8Z4L - chains H and N of the 14 polymer chains in the assembly; structure by electron microscopy, 2.85 A resolution.

Chain H:
Name: a protein
Amino-acid sequence (609 residues; numbered 1 to 609; the number before each row is that of its first residue):
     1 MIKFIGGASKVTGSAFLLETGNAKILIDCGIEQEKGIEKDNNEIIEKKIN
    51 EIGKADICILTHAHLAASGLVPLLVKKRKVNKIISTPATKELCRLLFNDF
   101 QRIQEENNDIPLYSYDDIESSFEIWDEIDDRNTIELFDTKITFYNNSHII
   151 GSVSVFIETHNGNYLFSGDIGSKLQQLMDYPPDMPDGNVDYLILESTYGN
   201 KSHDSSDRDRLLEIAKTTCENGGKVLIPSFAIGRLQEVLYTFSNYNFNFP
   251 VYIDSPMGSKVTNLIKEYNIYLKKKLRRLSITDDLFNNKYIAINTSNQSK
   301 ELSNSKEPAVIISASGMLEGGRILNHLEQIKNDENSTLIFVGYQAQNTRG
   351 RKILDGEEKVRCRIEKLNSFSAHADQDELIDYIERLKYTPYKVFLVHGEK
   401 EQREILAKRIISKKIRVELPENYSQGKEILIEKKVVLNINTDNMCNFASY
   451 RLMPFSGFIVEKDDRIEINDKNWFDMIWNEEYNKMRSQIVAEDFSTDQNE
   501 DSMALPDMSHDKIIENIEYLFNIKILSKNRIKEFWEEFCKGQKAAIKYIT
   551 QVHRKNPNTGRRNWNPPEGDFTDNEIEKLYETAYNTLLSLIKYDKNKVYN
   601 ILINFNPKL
Disordered / not traced: 7-11, 34-40, 199-205, 280-283, 307, 356-359, 424-427, 483-503
Ion coordination: Zn2+: His62, His64, His148, Asp169

Chain N:
Molecule: 60-nt RNA strand
Sequence (60 nucleotides; numbered -19 to 40; the number before each row is that of its first residue; numbers below 1 keep their minus sign (G-19 is residue -19)):
   -19 GAACAGAAGAACACCUAAACGCGAAGCGCACCUAAUUUCGAAUCCAGCAU
    31 GAGAAGCUAA
Disordered / not traced: -19 to -17, -11 to 2, 38-40

Interface between chain H and chain N:
Pairs across the interface (66):
  Gln33(H) - A-15(N)  base contact
  His64(H) - A-15(N)  salt bridge to the phosphate
  His64(H) - G-14(N)  salt bridge to the phosphate
  Leu65(H) - G-14(N)  hydrogen bond to the phosphate
  Leu96(H) - G-14(N)  phosphate contact
  Asp99(H) - G-14(N)  sugar contact
  Asp99(H) - A-13(N)  sugar contact
  Phe100(H) - G-14(N)  base contact
  Arg102(H) - A-13(N)  sugar contact
  Arg102(H) - A-12(N)  sugar contact
  Ile103(H) - G-14(N)  base contact
  Ile103(H) - A-13(N)  base contact
  His148(H) - A-15(N)  salt bridge to the phosphate
  Tyr198(H) - C-16(N)  sugar contact
  Ser229(H) - A-13(N)  phosphate contact
  Phe230(H) - C-16(N)  phosphate contact
  Phe230(H) - A-15(N)  sugar contact
  Phe230(H) - A-13(N)  phosphate contact
  Ala231(H) - A-13(N)  hydrogen bond to the phosphate
  Ile232(H) - G-14(N)  phosphate contact
  Arg234(H) - C-16(N)  salt bridge to the phosphate
  Ser255(H) - A-12(N)  hydrogen bond to the phosphate
  Pro256(H) - A-12(N)  phosphate contact
  Met257(H) - A-13(N)  phosphate contact
  Met257(H) - A-12(N)  hydrogen bond to the phosphate
  Gly258(H) - A-12(N)  phosphate contact
  Asn294(H) - A5(N)  hydrogen bond to the phosphate
  Thr295(H) - A4(N)  phosphate contact
  Asn297(H) - A4(N)  phosphate contact
  Ala314(H) - A-13(N)  sugar contact
  Ala314(H) - A-12(N)  phosphate contact
  Ser315(H) - A-13(N)  base contact
  Gly316(H) - A-13(N)  hydrogen bond to the phosphate
  Met317(H) - A-15(N)  sugar contact
  Glu319(H) - A-13(N)  base contact
  Gly320(H) - A-13(N)  sugar contact
  Gly320(H) - A-12(N)  base contact
  Gly321(H) - A-13(N)  phosphate contact
  Gly321(H) - A-12(N)  hydrogen bond to the base
  Arg322(H) - A-12(N)  hydrogen bond to the phosphate
  Leu324(H) - A-12(N)  base contact
  Asn325(H) - A-12(N)  base contact
  Gly342(H) - C-16(N)  phosphate contact
  Tyr343(H) - C-16(N)  stacking on the base
  Ala345(H) - A-15(N)  base contact
  His373(H) - C-16(N)  sugar contact
  His373(H) - A-15(N)  salt bridge to the phosphate
  Glu399(H) - C-16(N)  base contact
  Ser527(H) - C11(N)  hydrogen bond to the phosphate
  Ser527(H) - C12(N)  phosphate contact
  Lys528(H) - C12(N)  hydrogen bond to the phosphate
  Lys528(H) - U13(N)  salt bridge to the phosphate
  Asn529(H) - C11(N)  hydrogen bond to the phosphate
  Asn529(H) - C12(N)  hydrogen bond to the phosphate
  Arg530(H) - A10(N)  salt bridge to the phosphate
  Arg530(H) - C11(N)  salt bridge to the phosphate
  Asn556(H) - C7(N)  hydrogen bond to the phosphate
  Asn558(H) - G6(N)  phosphate contact
  Asn558(H) - C7(N)  phosphate contact
  Thr559(H) - G6(N)  sugar contact
  Arg561(H) - C9(N)  hydrogen bond to the sugar
  Asn563(H) - C9(N)  hydrogen bond to the phosphate
  Asn563(H) - A10(N)  phosphate contact
  Asn565(H) - A10(N)  hydrogen bond to the sugar
  Asn565(H) - C11(N)  sugar contact
  Lys608(H) - A14(N)  hydrogen bond to the base
Other interface residues (no listed pair), chain H (56 interface residues in all): Glu106, Asp254, Gln298, Lys300, Phe370, Ala372, Lys532, Val552
Other interface residues (no listed pair), chain N (17 interface residues in all): G8, A15

Summary:
Chain H and chain N form an interface of 56 and 17 residues respectively, with 17 hydrogen bonds, 8 salt
bridges and 1 aromatic stacking contact. Among the polar pairs are Gly321(H)-A-12(N), Lys608(H)-A14(N) and
Arg561(H)-C9(N).
Here chain H is a protein and chain N is a 60-nt RNA strand. Entry 8Z4L (Cryo-EM structure of CTR-bound type
VII CRISPR-Cas complex at substrate-engaged state I) was determined by electron microscopy (same publication
as 8YHD, 8YHE, 8Z4J, 8Z99, 8Z9C and 8Z9E).
